Entry 8QDV (X-ray diffraction, 2.50 A resolution); this record covers chains C and B of the 3 polymer chains in the assembly.

[Chain C]
Molecule: Microtubule-associated protein tau
UniProtKB: P10636 (TAU_HUMAN); the construct has insertions or renumbered stretches relative to UniProt, so the offset changes along the chain: 210-218 = UniProt 527-535; 303-306 = UniProt 536-539; 318-331 = UniProt 635-648
Chain sequence (38 residues; row label = number of the first residue in the row; note: 84 numbers in that range are skipped by the numbering (no residue carries them; nothing is unmodelled there)):
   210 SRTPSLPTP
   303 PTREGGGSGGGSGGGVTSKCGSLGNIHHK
Disordered / not traced: 210, 303-319, 331
Construct notes: linker (307-317)
Modified residues: Ser-214 (phosphoserine; SEP); Ser-324 (phosphoserine; SEP)
Swiss-Prot annotation at these positions:
  - modified residue: Thr-212 (Phosphothreonine), Ser-214 (Phosphoserine), Thr-217 (Phosphothreonine), Lys-321 (N6-acetyllysine), Ser-324 (Phosphoserine), Lys-331 (N6-acetyllysine)
  - site (Not glycated): Lys-321, Lys-331
  - cross-link (Glycyl lysine isopeptide (Lys-Gly)): Lys-321 (interchain with G-Cter in ubiquitin), Lys-331 (interchain with G-Cter in ubiquitin)

[Chain B]
Molecule: 14-3-3 protein zeta/delta
Organism: Homo sapiens
UniProtKB: P63104 (1433Z_HUMAN); residues 1-230 here = UniProt positions 1-230
Chain sequence (230 residues; each row starts with the number of its first residue):
     1 MDKNELVQKAKLAEQAERYDDMAACMKSVTEQGAELSNEERNLLSVAYKN
    51 VVGARRSSWRVVSSIEQKTEGAEKKQQMAREYREKIETELRDICNDVLSL
   101 LEKFLIPNASQAESKVFYLKMKGDYYRYLAEVAAGDDKKGIVDQSQQAYQ
   151 EAFEISKKEMQPTHPIRLGLALNFSVFYYEILNSPEKACSLAKTAFDEAI
   201 AELDTLSEESYKDSTLIMQLLRDNLTLWTS
Disordered / not traced: 70-71
Reported in the primary citation:
  - mutagenesis - R127A: decreased binding to phospho-Tau

[Chain C / chain B interface]
Pairs across the interface (13; chain C residue first):
  Thr-212(C) with Arg-56(B); Arg-60(B); Glu-180(B)
  Pro-213(C) with Asn-224(B), hydrogen bond (backbone-side chain)
  Ser-214(C) with Arg-56(B); Arg-127(B); Tyr-128(B); Leu-172(B); Asn-173(B)
  Leu-215(C) with Leu-172(B); Asn-173(B), hydrogen bond (backbone-side chain); Ile-217(B), hydrophobic
  Pro-216(C) with Leu-220(B)
Also at the interface, not in a pair above, chain C (8 interface residues in all): Arg-211, Thr-217, Pro-218
Also at the interface, not in a pair above, chain B (15 interface residues in all): Val-46, Lys-49, Lys-120, Gly-169, Val-176

[Overview]
The interface between chain C and chain B involves 8 residues on one side and 15 on the other; the contacts
include 2 hydrogen bonds. Polar contacts include Pro-213(C)/Asn-224(B) and Leu-215(C)/Asn-173(B). The paper
reports that R127A of chain B reduces binding to phospho-Tau.
Chain C is Microtubule-associated protein tau and chain B is 14-3-3 protein zeta/delta (Homo sapiens); the
structure, Structure of 14-3-3 zeta delta C with the bivalent tau-pS214-pS324 peptide, was determined by X-ray
diffraction.
